PDB entry 6FKH | electron microscopy, 4.20 A resolution (low resolution: residue-level contacts below are approximate; hydrogen-bond / salt-bridge calls are withheld) | chains C and B of the 26 polymer chains in the assembly

[Chain C]
Molecule: ATP synthase subunit alpha, chloroplastic
Source organism: Spinacia oleracea
Notes: EC 3.6.3.14
UniProtKB: P06450 (ATPA_SPIOL); residues 1-507 here = UniProt positions 1-507
Sequence (507 residues; numbered 1 to 507; the number before each row is that of its first residue):
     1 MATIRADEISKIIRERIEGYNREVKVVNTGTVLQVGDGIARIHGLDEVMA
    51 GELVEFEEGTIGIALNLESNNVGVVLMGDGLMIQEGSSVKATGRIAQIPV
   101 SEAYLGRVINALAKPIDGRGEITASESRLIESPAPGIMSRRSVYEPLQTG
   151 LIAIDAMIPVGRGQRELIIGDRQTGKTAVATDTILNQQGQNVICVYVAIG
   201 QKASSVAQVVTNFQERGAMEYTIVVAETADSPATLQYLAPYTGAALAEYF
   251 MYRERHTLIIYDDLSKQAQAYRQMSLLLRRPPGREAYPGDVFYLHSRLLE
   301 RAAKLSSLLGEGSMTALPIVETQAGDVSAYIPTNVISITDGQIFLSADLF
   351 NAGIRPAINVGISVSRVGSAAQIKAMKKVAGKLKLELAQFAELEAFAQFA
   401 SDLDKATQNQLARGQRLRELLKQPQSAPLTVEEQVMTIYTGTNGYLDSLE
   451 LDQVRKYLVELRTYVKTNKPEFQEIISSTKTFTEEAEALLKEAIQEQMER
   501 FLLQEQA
Unresolved in the structure: 1-3, 505-507
UniProt features mapped onto this chain:
  - binding site (ATP): Gly-170 to Thr-177
  - site: Ser-363 (Required for activity)
Bound ions: Mg2+: Thr-177 (together with ATP)
Small-molecule neighbours: ATP (adenosine-5'-triphosphate): Arg-172, Gln-173, Thr-174, Gly-175, Lys-176, Thr-177, Ala-178, Glu-321, Phe-350, Arg-355, Pro-356, Gln-423, Pro-424, Gln-425

[Chain B]
Molecule: ATP synthase subunit beta, chloroplastic
Source organism: Spinacia oleracea
Notes: EC 3.6.3.14
UniProtKB: P00825 (ATPB_SPIOL); numbering as in UniProt (aligned over 1-498)
Sequence (498 residues; row label = number of the first residue in the row):
     1 MRINPTTSDPGVSTLEKKNLGRIAQIIGPVLDVAFPPGKMPNIYNALIVK
    51 GRDTAGQPMNVTCEVQQLLGNNRVRAVAMSATDGLTRGMEVIDTGAPLSV
   101 PVGGATLGRIFNVLGEPVDNLGPVDTRTTSPIHRSAPAFTQLDTKLSIFE
   151 TGIKVVDLLAPYRRGGKIGLFGGAGVGKTVLIMELINNIAKAHGGVSVFG
   201 GVGERTREGNDLYMEMKESGVINEQNIAESKVALVYGQMNEPPGARMRVG
   251 LTALTMAEYFRDVNEQDVLLFIDNIFRFVQAGSEVSALLGRMPSAVGYQP
   301 TLSTEMGSLQERITSTKEGSITSIQAVYVPADDLTDPAPATTFAHLDATT
   351 VLSRGLAAKGIYPAVDPLDSTSTMLQPRIVGEEHYEIAQRVKETLQRYKE
   401 LQDIIAILGLDELSEEDRLTVARARKIERFLSQPFFVAEVFTGSPGKYVG
   451 LAETIRGFQLILSGELDSLPEQAFYLVGNIDEATAKAMNLEMESKLKK
Unresolved in the structure: 1-16, 497-498
UniProt features mapped onto this chain:
  - binding site (ATP): Gly-172 to Thr-179
Bound ions: Mg2+: Thr-179 (together with ADP)
Small-molecule neighbours:
  - ADP (adenosine-5'-diphosphate): Gly-173, Ala-174, Gly-175, Val-176, Gly-177, Lys-178, Thr-179, Val-180, Glu-208, Tyr-362, Pro-363, Phe-435, Ala-438, Phe-441, Thr-442
  - ATP (adenosine-5'-triphosphate): Ser-372, Thr-373, Gln-376, Tyr-385

[Interface between chain C and chain B]
Pairs across the interface (77):
  Glu-8(C) / Asn-71(B)
  Ile-9(C) / Asn-71(B)
  Leu-33(C) / Gly-70(B)
  Gln-34(C) / Leu-68(B)
  Gln-34(C) / Leu-69(B)
  Gln-34(C) / Gly-70(B)
  Val-35(C) / Ile-43(B)
  Val-35(C) / Gln-67(B)
  Val-35(C) / Leu-68(B)
  Gly-36(C) / Gln-67(B)
  Asp-37(C) / Gln-67(B)
  Asp-37(C) / Arg-291(B)
  Leu-81(C) / Asn-42(B)
  Leu-81(C) / Ile-43(B)
  Leu-81(C) / Tyr-44(B)
  Met-82(C) / Asn-42(B)
  Ile-83(C) / Leu-68(B)
  Gln-84(C) / Gly-38(B)
  Glu-85(C) / Met-40(B)
  Glu-85(C) / Gly-70(B)
  Glu-85(C) / Asn-71(B)
  Glu-85(C) / Asn-72(B)
  Ile-116(C) / Phe-139(B)
  Arg-172(C) / Phe-343(B)
  Arg-172(C) / Asp-369(B)
  Gln-173(C) / Thr-371(B)
  Lys-202(C) / His-345(B)
  Lys-202(C) / Leu-346(B)
  Lys-202(C) / Asp-347(B)
  Ala-203(C) / Phe-139(B)
  Ala-203(C) / Leu-142(B)
  Ala-203(C) / Glu-311(B)
  Ser-204(C) / Leu-142(B)
  Ala-207(C) / Phe-139(B)
  Gln-208(C) / Thr-144(B)
  Thr-228(C) / Glu-311(B)
  Ala-229(C) / Gly-307(B)
  Ala-229(C) / His-345(B)
  Asp-230(C) / Ala-136(B)
  Asp-230(C) / Gly-307(B)
  Asp-230(C) / Glu-311(B)
  Arg-272(C) / Ser-294(B)
  Arg-272(C) / Ala-295(B)
  Gln-273(C) / Pro-300(B)
  Gln-273(C) / Thr-301(B)
  Gln-273(C) / Ser-303(B)
  Gln-273(C) / Thr-304(B)
  Leu-276(C) / Met-292(B)
  Leu-276(C) / Ser-294(B)
  Leu-276(C) / Pro-300(B)
  Leu-277(C) / Pro-300(B)
  Leu-277(C) / Thr-301(B)
  Arg-279(C) / Gly-290(B)
  Arg-279(C) / Met-292(B)
  Arg-280(C) / Met-292(B)
  Glu-285(C) / Ala-295(B)
  Ala-286(C) / Ser-294(B)
  Ala-286(C) / Ala-295(B)
  Gln-323(C) / Leu-334(B)
  Gln-323(C) / Thr-335(B)
  Ala-324(C) / Thr-335(B)
  Asp-348(C) / Gln-396(B)
  Asn-351(C) / Leu-368(B)
  Asn-351(C) / Lys-392(B)
  Asn-351(C) / Glu-393(B)
  Asn-351(C) / Gln-396(B)
  Ala-352(C) / Glu-393(B)
  Ala-352(C) / Gln-396(B)
  Gly-353(C) / Glu-393(B)
  Arg-355(C) / Tyr-385(B)
  Arg-355(C) / Gln-389(B)
  Gln-398(C) / Arg-397(B)
  Gln-398(C) / Leu-401(B)
  Gln-398(C) / Ile-404(B)
  Gln-398(C) / Asp-417(B)
  Phe-399(C) / Glu-412(B)
  Gln-425(C) / Gln-376(B)
Also at the interface, not in a pair above, chain C (52 interface residues in all): Ser-10, Gly-80, Val-108, Asp-117, Gly-118, Val-206, Thr-211, Ala-233, Lys-266, Gln-269, Pro-282
Also at the interface, not in a pair above, chain B (60 interface residues in all): Lys-39, Thr-140, Leu-146, Arg-163, Lys-167, Pro-293, Ser-308, Ala-340, Ala-344, Thr-349, Val-351, Glu-400, Leu-413, Ser-414

[Summary]
The interface between chain C and chain B involves 52 residues on one side and 60 on the other. ATP is bound
between chain C and chain B. Ligands of chain B: ADP.
Here chain C is ATP synthase subunit alpha, chloroplastic and chain B is ATP synthase subunit beta,
chloroplastic, both from Spinacia oleracea. Entry 6FKH (Chloroplast F1Fo conformation 2) was determined by
electron microscopy (same publication as 6FKF and 6FKI).
